PDB entry 7PAL | electron microscopy, 4.70 A resolution (low resolution: residue-level contacts below are approximate; hydrogen-bond / salt-bridge calls are withheld) | chains k and 3 of the 56 polymer chains in the assembly

[Chain k]
Protein: 50S ribosomal protein L15
Source organism: Mycoplasmoides pneumoniae M129
UniProtKB: Q50300 (RL15_MYCPN); residue numbers follow UniProt; this construct covers 1-151
Chain sequence (151 residues; each row starts with the number of its first residue):
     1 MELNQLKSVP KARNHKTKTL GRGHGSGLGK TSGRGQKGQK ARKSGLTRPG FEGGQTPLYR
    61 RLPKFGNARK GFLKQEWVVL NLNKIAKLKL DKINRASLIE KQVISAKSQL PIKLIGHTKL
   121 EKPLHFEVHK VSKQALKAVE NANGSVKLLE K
Not modelled in the structure: 1-2, 151

[Chain 3]
Molecule: 23S ribosomal RNA
Source organism: Mycoplasma pneumoniae M129
Sequence (2907 nucleotides; row label = number of the first residue in the row):
     1 UACAAUAAGU UACUAAGGGC UUAUGGUGGA UGCCUUGGCA CUAAUAGGCG AUGAAGGACG
    61 UGUUAACCUG CGAUAAGCUU CGGGUAGGUG GUAAGAACCU CAGAUCCGGA GAUUUCCGAA
   121 UGGAGCAAUC CGGUAGUUGG AAACAGCUAU CAUUAAUUGA UGAAUAAAUA GUCAAUUAAA
   181 GCAAUACGUG GUGAAGUGAA ACAUCUCAGU AGCCACAGGA AAAGAAAACG AAUGUGAUUC
   241 CGUGUGUAGU GGCGAGCGAA AGCGGAACAG GCCAAACUUA UCAUUAGAUA GGGGUUGUAG
   301 GGCUUGCAAU GUGGACUUGA AAACGAUAGA AGAAGCUGUU GGAAAGCAGC GCGCAAAAGG
   361 GUGAUAGCCC CGUAUUUGAA AUUGUUUUCA UACCUAGCGA GAUCCCUGAG UAGCUCGGAA
   421 AACGUUAUUU UGAGUGAAUC UGCCCAGACC AUUGGGUAAG CCUAAAUACU AAUUAGUGAC
   481 CGAUAGCGAA ACAGUACCGU GAGGGAAAGG UGAAAAGAAC CCAGAGAUGG GAGUGAAAUA
   541 GAUUCUGAAA CCAUAUGCCU ACAACGUGUC AGAGCACAUU AAUGUGUGAU GGCGUGCGUU
   601 UUGAAGUAUG AGCCGGCGAG UUAUGAUAGC AAGCGUUAGU UAACCAGGAG AUGGGGAGCU
   661 GUAGCGAAAG CGAGUUUUAA AAGAGCGUUU GUUUGUUAUU AUAGACCCGA AACGGGUUGA
   721 GCUAGUCAUG AGCAGGUUGA AGGUUGAGUA ACAUCAACUG GAGGACCGAA CCGACUCUCG
   781 UUGAAACGAU AGCGGAUGAC UUGUGAUUAG GGGUGAAAUU CCAAUCGAAA UCCGUGAUAG
   841 CUGGUUCUCG UCGAAAUAGC UUUAAGGCUA GCGUGAGAUC ACAAAUAAGU GGAGGUAAAG
   901 CUACUGAAUG UAUGAUGGCG CCACCUAGGC GUACUGAAUA CAAUUAAACU CUGAAUGCCA
   961 UUUAUUUUAU UCUCGCAGUC AGACAGUGGG GGAUAAGCUU CAUUGUCAAG AGGGGAAGAG
  1021 CCCAGAUCAU UAAAUAAGGU CCCCAAAAUA UACUAAGUGG AAAAGGAUGU GAAAGUGCUA
  1081 AAACAGCAAG GAUGUUGGCU UAGAAGCAGC CAUCGUUUAA AGAGUGCGUA ACAGCUCACU
  1141 UGUCGAGUGU UUUUGCGCCG AAGAUGUAAC GGGGCUAAGU AUAUUACCGA AUUUAUGGAU
  1201 AAGAUUUAUA UCUUGUGGUA GACGAGCGUU GUAUUGGAGU UGAAGUCAAA GCGUGAGCAU
  1261 UGGUGGAUCC AAUACAAGUG AGAAUGCCGG CAUGAGUAAC GCUUGGGAGU GAGAAUCUCC
  1321 CAAACCGAUU GACUAAGGUU UCCUGGACCA GGGUCGUCCU UCCAGGGUUA GUCUGGACCU
  1381 AAGCUGAGGC UGAAAAGCGU AGGCGAUGGA CAACAGGUUA AUAUUCCUGU ACUUACAGUU
  1441 AGACUGAUGG AGUGACAAAG AAGGUUUUCC ACCCCCAUAA UUGGAUUUGG GGAUAAAUCA
  1501 UAAGGUGGUA CAAUAGGCAA AUCCGUUGUG CAUAACAUUG AGUGAUGAUG UCGAGUGAAU
  1561 GAGUGAUCAA GUAGCGAAGG UGGUAUUAAU CAUGCUUUCA AGAAAAGCUU CUAGGGUUAA
  1621 UCUAGCUGUA ACCAGUACCG AGAACGAACA CACGUAGUCA AGGAGAGGAU CCUAAGGUUA
  1681 GCGAGUGAAC UAUAGCCAAG GAACUCUGCA AAUUAACCCC GUAAGUUAGC GAGAAGGGGU
  1741 GCUUAUGUAA AAGUAAGCCG CAGUGAAGAA CGAGGGGGGA CUGUUUAACU AAAACACAAC
  1801 UCUAUGCCAA ACCGUAAGGU GAUGUAUAUG GGGUGACACC UGCCCAGUGC UGGAAGGUUA
  1861 AAGAAGGAGG UUAGCGCAAG CGAAGCUUUU AACUGAAGCC CCAGUGAACG GCGGCCGUAA
  1921 CUAUAACGGU CCUAAGGUAG CGAAAUUCCU AGUCGGGUAA AUUCCGUCCC GCUUGAAUGG
  1981 UGUAACCAUC UCUUGACUGU CUCGGCUAUA GACUCGGUGA AAUCCAGGUA CGGGUGAAGA
  2041 CACCCGUUAG GCGCAACGGG ACGGAAAGAC CCCGUGAAGC UUUACUGUAG CUUAAUAUUG
  2101 AUCAGGACAU UAUCAUGUAG AGAAUAGGUA GGAGCAAUCG AUGCAAGUUC GCUAGGACUU
  2161 GUUGAUGCGA AAGGUGGAAU ACUACCCUUG GUUGUGUGCU GUUCUAAUUG GUAACUGUUA
  2221 UCCAGUUUCA AGACAGUGUU AGGUGGGCAG UUUGACUGGG GCGGUCGCCU CCUAAAAGGU
  2281 AACGGAGGCG UACAAAGGUA CCUUCAGUAC GGUUGGAAAU CGUAUGUAGA GUGUAAUGGU
  2341 GUAAGGGUGC UUGACUGUGA GACAUACAGG UCGAACAGGU GAGAAAUCAG GUCAUAGUGA
  2401 UCCGGUGGUC CAGUAUGGAA UGGCCAUCGC UCAACGGAUA AAAGCUACUC CGGGGAUAAC
  2461 AGGCUGAUAC UGCCCAAGAG UUCAUAUCGA CGGCAGUGUU UGGCACCUCG AUGUCGACUC
  2521 AUCUCAUCCU CGAGCUGAAG CAGGUUCGAA GGGUUCGGCU GUUCGCCGAU UAAAGAGAUA
  2581 CGUGAGUUGG GUUCAAACCG UCGUGAGACA GGUUGGUCCC UAUCUAUUGU GCCCGUAGGA
  2641 AGAUUGAAGA GUGUUGCUUC UAGUACGAGA GGACCGAAGC GAGGACACCU CUUAUGCUCC
  2701 AGUUGUAGCG CCAGCUGCAC CGCUGGGUAG UAACGUGUCU AUUAGAUAAA CGCUGAAAGC
  2761 AUCUAAGUGU GAAACUAUCU CAAAGAUUAA UCUUCCCAUU UCGCAAGAAA GUAAGAGCCG
  2821 UCAAAGACGA UGACGUUGAU AGGUUACAGG UGUAAGCAUA GUGAUAUGUU GAGCUGAGUA
  2881 AUACUAAUUG CUCGAGGACU UAUUGGA
Not modelled in the structure: 1-7, 923-927, 1560-1569, 2901-2907

[Chain k / chain 3 interface]
Pairs across the interface (156; chain k residue first):
  Gln5(k) - A1233(3)
  Gln5(k) - U1234(3)
  Leu6(k) - U1235(3)
  Leu6(k) - U1273(3)
  Lys7(k) - U1273(3)
  Ser8(k) - U1273(3)
  Ser8(k) - A1274(3)
  Ala12(k) - C630(3)
  Ala12(k) - A631(3)
  Arg13(k) - U696(3)
  Arg13(k) - C1275(3)
  Asn14(k) - C1275(3)
  His15(k) - G629(3)
  His15(k) - C630(3)
  His15(k) - U696(3)
  His15(k) - U697(3)
  Lys16(k) - U697(3)
  Lys16(k) - A698(3)
  Lys16(k) - G1224(3)
  Thr17(k) - A698(3)
  Lys18(k) - A698(3)
  Lys18(k) - A1222(3)
  Lys18(k) - C1223(3)
  Leu20(k) - G620(3)
  Leu20(k) - U699(3)
  Gly21(k) - G620(3)
  Gly21(k) - U845(3)
  Gly21(k) - U846(3)
  Arg22(k) - G620(3)
  Arg22(k) - U846(3)
  Arg22(k) - G1280(3)
  Gly23(k) - U846(3)
  Gly23(k) - C847(3)
  Gly23(k) - U848(3)
  His24(k) - U845(3)
  His24(k) - U846(3)
  Gly25(k) - C849(3)
  Ser26(k) - U848(3)
  Ser26(k) - C849(3)
  Gly27(k) - C1223(3)
  Leu28(k) - A1222(3)
  Lys30(k) - U599(3)
  Lys30(k) - U600(3)
  Lys30(k) - U845(3)
  Lys30(k) - U846(3)
  Thr31(k) - U845(3)
  Thr31(k) - G1221(3)
  Ser32(k) - G1221(3)
  Gly33(k) - A977(3)
  Gly33(k) - G978(3)
  Gly33(k) - G1221(3)
  Gly33(k) - A1222(3)
  Arg34(k) - G620(3)
  Arg34(k) - C706(3)
  Arg34(k) - G978(3)
  Gly35(k) - G978(3)
  Gly35(k) - G1221(3)
  Gln36(k) - G978(3)
  Gln36(k) - U979(3)
  Gln36(k) - A1220(3)
  Lys37(k) - U600(3)
  Lys37(k) - G843(3)
  Lys37(k) - U845(3)
  Gly38(k) - G867(3)
  Gly38(k) - U979(3)
  Gln39(k) - G840(3)
  Gln39(k) - G866(3)
  Gln39(k) - G867(3)
  Lys40(k) - G867(3)
  Lys40(k) - C868(3)
  Lys40(k) - G978(3)
  Ala41(k) - C706(3)
  Arg42(k) - G840(3)
  Arg42(k) - C841(3)
  Arg42(k) - U842(3)
  Lys43(k) - A705(3)
  Lys43(k) - C707(3)
  Lys43(k) - A839(3)
  Ser44(k) - A705(3)
  Ser44(k) - C706(3)
  Ser44(k) - A839(3)
  Leu46(k) - U700(3)
  Leu46(k) - A701(3)
  Arg48(k) - A200(3)
  Pro49(k) - A701(3)
  Phe51(k) - A200(3)
  Glu52(k) - G867(3)
  Glu52(k) - C868(3)
  Gly53(k) - A200(3)
  Gly53(k) - U861(3)
  Gly53(k) - G866(3)
  Gly53(k) - G867(3)
  Gly54(k) - U861(3)
  Gln55(k) - C860(3)
  Gln55(k) - U861(3)
  Gln55(k) - A2366(3)
  Gln55(k) - G2436(3)
  Thr56(k) - G2436(3)
  Thr56(k) - G2437(3)
  Tyr59(k) - G254(3)
  Tyr59(k) - A255(3)
  Arg60(k) - G254(3)
  Arg60(k) - U2401(3)
  Arg61(k) - C2367(3)
  Arg61(k) - A2368(3)
  Arg61(k) - A2400(3)
  Arg61(k) - U2401(3)
  Arg61(k) - G2436(3)
  Leu62(k) - U2401(3)
  Pro63(k) - U2401(3)
  Pro63(k) - C2402(3)
  Lys64(k) - C253(3)
  Lys64(k) - C2402(3)
  Lys64(k) - C2403(3)
  Phe65(k) - C2424(3)
  Gly66(k) - A667(3)
  Gly66(k) - G2423(3)
  Gly66(k) - C2424(3)
  Asn67(k) - G249(3)
  Asn67(k) - G2423(3)
  Ala68(k) - A667(3)
  Ala68(k) - A668(3)
  Ala68(k) - G2422(3)
  Ala68(k) - G2423(3)
  Arg69(k) - G249(3)
  Arg69(k) - A669(3)
  Arg69(k) - A2412(3)
  Lys70(k) - G249(3)
  Gly71(k) - A248(3)
  Gly71(k) - G249(3)
  Phe72(k) - A248(3)
  Phe72(k) - U2414(3)
  Leu73(k) - U247(3)
  Leu73(k) - A248(3)
  Lys74(k) - A669(3)
  Lys74(k) - G670(3)
  Asn81(k) - A663(3)
  Lys84(k) - U637(3)
  Lys84(k) - U662(3)
  Lys84(k) - U689(3)
  Ile85(k) - U637(3)
  Lys87(k) - U636(3)
  Leu88(k) - U637(3)
  Lys113(k) - G672(3)
  Ile115(k) - A663(3)
  Ile115(k) - G672(3)
  Ile115(k) - A673(3)
  Gly116(k) - A673(3)
  His117(k) - A673(3)
  Lys130(k) - C671(3)
  Ser132(k) - G672(3)
  Ser132(k) - A673(3)
  Lys133(k) - G672(3)
  Gln134(k) - G672(3)
  Gln134(k) - A673(3)
  Gln134(k) - G674(3)
Interface residues without a listed pair, chain k (82 interface residues in all): Gly29, Gly45, Leu58, Asn83, Lys101, Ser105, Ala106, Lys107, Ala135
Interface residues without a listed pair, chain 3 (94 interface residues in all): A199, U250, C263, U621, A657, G658, G666, G695, G844, C980, A1225, A1272, G2413, A2438, U2439

[In short]
Chain k and chain 3 form an interface of 82 and 94 residues respectively.
Chain k is 50S ribosomal protein L15 (Mycoplasmoides pneumoniae M129) and chain 3 is 23S ribosomal RNA
(Mycoplasma pneumoniae M129); the structure, 70S ribosome with A- and P-site tRNAs in Mycoplasma pneumoniae
cells, was determined by electron microscopy together with 7OOC, 7OOD, 7P6Z, 7PAH, 7PAI, 7PAJ and 23 further
entries from the same study.
